Entry 6VLK (X-ray diffraction, 2.45 A resolution); this record covers chain A.

== Chain A ==
Name: Envelope glycoprotein B
Source organism: Varicella-zoster virus (strain Oka vaccine)
Reference sequence: Q4JR05 (GB_VZVO); numbering as in UniProt (aligned over 1-736)
Chain sequence (744 residues; each row starts with the number of its first residue):
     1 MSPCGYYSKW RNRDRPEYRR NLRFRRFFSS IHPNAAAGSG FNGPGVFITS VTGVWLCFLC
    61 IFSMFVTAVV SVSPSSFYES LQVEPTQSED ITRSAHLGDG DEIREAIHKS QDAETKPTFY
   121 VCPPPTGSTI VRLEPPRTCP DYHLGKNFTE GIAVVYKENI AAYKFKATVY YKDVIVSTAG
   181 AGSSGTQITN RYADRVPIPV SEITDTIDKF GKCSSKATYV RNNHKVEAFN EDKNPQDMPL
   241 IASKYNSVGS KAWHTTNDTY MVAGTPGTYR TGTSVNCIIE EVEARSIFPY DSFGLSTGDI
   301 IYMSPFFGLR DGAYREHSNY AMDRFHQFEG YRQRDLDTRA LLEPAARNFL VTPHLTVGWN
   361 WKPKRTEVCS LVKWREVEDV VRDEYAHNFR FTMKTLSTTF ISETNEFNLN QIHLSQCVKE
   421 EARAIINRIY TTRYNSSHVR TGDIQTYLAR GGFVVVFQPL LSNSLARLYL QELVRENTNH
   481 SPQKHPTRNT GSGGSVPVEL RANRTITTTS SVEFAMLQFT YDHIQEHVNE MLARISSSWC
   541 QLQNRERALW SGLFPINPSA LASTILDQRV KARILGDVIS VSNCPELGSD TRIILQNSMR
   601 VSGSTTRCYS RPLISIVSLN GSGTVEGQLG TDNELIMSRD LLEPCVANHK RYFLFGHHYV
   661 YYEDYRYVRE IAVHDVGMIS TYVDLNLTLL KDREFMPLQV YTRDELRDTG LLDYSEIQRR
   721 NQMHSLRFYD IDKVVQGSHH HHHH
Unresolved in the structure: 1-114, 465-502, 737-744
Construct notes: engineered mutation Gly180 (Trp in Q4JR05), Gly185 (Tyr in Q4JR05), Gly491 (Arg in Q4JR05), Gly493 (Arg in Q4JR05), Gly494 (Arg in Q4JR05); expression tag (737-744)
Cystine bridges: Cys122-Cys584, Cys139-Cys540, Cys213-Cys277, Cys369-Cys417, Cys608-Cys645
Covalently attached groups: N-acetylglucosamine (NAG) linked to Asn257, Asn620, Asn686
UniProt features mapped onto this chain:
  - region: Gly264 to Thr271 (Involved in fusion and/or binding to host membrane)
  - glycosylation (N-linked (GlcNAc...) asparagine): Asn147, Asn257, Asn435, Asn503, Asn620, Asn686

== Summary ==
Covalently linked N-acetylglucosamine: at Asn257, Asn620 and Asn686.
Chain A is Envelope glycoprotein B (Varicella-zoster virus (strain Oka vaccine)); the structure, A
varicella-zoster virus glycoprotein, was determined by X-ray diffraction together with 6VN1 from the same
study.
